3TY9 - chain A; structure by X-ray diffraction, 3.12 A resolution.

== Chain A ==
Name: Polynucleotide 2', 3'-cyclic phosphate phosphodiesterase / polynucleotide 5'-hydroxyl-kinase / polynucleotide 3'-phosphatase
Organism: Clostridium thermocellum
Notes: EC 6.5.1.3; fragment: Nucleotide Ligase
UniProtKB: A3DJ38 (A3DJ38_CLOTH); residue numbers follow UniProt; this construct covers 479-870
Sequence (393 residues; each row starts with the number of its first residue):
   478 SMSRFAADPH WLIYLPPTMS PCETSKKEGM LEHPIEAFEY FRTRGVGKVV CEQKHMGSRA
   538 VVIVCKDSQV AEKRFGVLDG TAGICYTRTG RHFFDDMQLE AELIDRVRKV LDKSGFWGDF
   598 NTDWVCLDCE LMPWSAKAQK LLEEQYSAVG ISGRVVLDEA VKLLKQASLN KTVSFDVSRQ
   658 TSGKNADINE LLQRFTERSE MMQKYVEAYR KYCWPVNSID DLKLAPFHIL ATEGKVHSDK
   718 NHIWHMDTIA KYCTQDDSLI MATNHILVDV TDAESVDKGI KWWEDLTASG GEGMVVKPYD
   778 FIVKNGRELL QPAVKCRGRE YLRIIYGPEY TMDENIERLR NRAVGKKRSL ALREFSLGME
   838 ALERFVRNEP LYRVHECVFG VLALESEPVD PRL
Disordered / not traced: 647-661, 783-784
Construct notes: expression tag (478)
Covalently attached groups: adenosine monophosphate (AMP) linked to Lys-531
Metal / ion sites: Mg2+: Thr-731, Asp-734, Ile-737
Ligand contacts: adenosine monophosphate (AMP): Met-496, Glu-529, Gln-530, His-532, Ser-535, Arg-536, Arg-565, Glu-607, Arg-687, Phe-704, Glu-769, Val-772, Lys-774, Lys-792, Arg-794
What the authors report for this chain:
  - binding site for adenosine monophosphate: Glu-529, Lys-531, Arg-536, Glu-607, Arg-687, Phe-704, Val-772, Lys-774, Lys-792, Arg-794
  - contacts within the chain: Glu-529/Lys-774 (salt bridge), Arg-536/Asp-605 (salt bridge), Glu-607/Arg-687, Arg-687/Glu-769, Arg-687/Tyr-798, Gly-534/Arg-687 (backbone contact)
  - catalytic residues: Lys-531
  - conformationally variable residues (helix shift, side-chain flip): Asn-662 to Lys-688
  - catalytic residues: Glu-769 (citing earlier work)

== Overview ==
Covalently linked adenosine monophosphate: at Lys-531. Thr-731, Asp-734 and Ile-737 coordinate Mg2+. The paper
reports catalytic residues Lys-531 and Glu-769; a binding site for adenosine monophosphate at Glu-529, Lys-531
and Arg-536 among others.
Chain A is Polynucleotide 2', 3'-cyclic phosphate phosphodiesterase / polynucleotide 5'-hydroxyl-kinase /
polynucleotide 3'-phosphatase (Clostridium thermocellum); the structure, Crystal Structure of C. Thermocellum
PNKP Ligase Domain AMP-Adenylate, was determined by X-ray diffraction, deposited together with 3TY5 and 3TY8.
